PDB entry 7FJU | X-ray diffraction, 1.63 A resolution | chains A and B

== Chain A ==
Protein: Pre-mRNA-splicing factor 8
Organism: Saccharomyces cerevisiae S288C
Reference sequence: P33334 (PRP8_YEAST); residues 1836-2090 here = UniProt positions 1836-2090
Chain sequence (258 residues; each row starts with the number of its first residue):
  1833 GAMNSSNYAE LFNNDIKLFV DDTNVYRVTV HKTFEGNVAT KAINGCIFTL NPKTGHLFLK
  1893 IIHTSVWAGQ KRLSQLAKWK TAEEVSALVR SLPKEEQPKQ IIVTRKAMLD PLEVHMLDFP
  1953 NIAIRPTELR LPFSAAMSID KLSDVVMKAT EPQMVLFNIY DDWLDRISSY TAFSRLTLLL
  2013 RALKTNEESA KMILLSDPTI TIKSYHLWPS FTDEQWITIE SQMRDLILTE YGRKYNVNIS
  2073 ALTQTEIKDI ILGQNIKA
Disordered / not traced: 2070-2090
Sequence notes: expression tag (1833-1835)
Small-molecule neighbours: (3S)-3-amino-4-(2-fluorophenyl)butanoic acid (W1N): His1888, Leu1889, Phe1890, Leu1988, Phe1989, Asn1990
UniProt features mapped onto this chain:
  - mutagenesis: Asp1853 (D1853A: Alters protein folding. Severely impaired growth. Strongly reduced growth at 35 degrees Celsius; when associated with A-1854; D1853N: Reduced growth at 30 degrees Celsius ...), Asp1854 (D1854A: Reduced growth at 30 degrees Celsius. Strongly reduced growth at 16 degrees Celsius. Strongly reduced growth at 35 degrees Celsius; when associated with A-1853 ...), Thr1855 (T1855A: Reduced growth at 30 degrees Celsius. Strongly reduced growth at 16 degrees Celsius), Thr1936 (T1936A: Reduced growth at 30 degrees Celsius. Strongly reduced growth at 16 degrees Celsius), Arg1937 (R1937K: Severely impaired growth. Reduced growth at 30 degrees Celsius. Strongly reduced growth at 16 degrees Celsius)

== Chain B ==
Protein: A1 cistron-splicing factor AAR2
Organism: Saccharomyces cerevisiae S288C
Reference sequence: P32357 (AAR2_YEAST); aligned to UniProt positions 1-317 over residues 1-317
Chain sequence (308 residues; row label = number of the first residue in the row; note: 13 numbers in that range are skipped by the numbering (no residue carries them; nothing is unmodelled there); numbers below 1 keep their minus sign (Gly-3 is residue -3)):
    -3 GAMAMNTVPF TSAPIEVTIG IDQYSFNVKE NQPFHGIKDI PIGHVHVIHF QHADNSSMRY
    57 GYWFDCRMGN FYIQYDPKDG LYKMMEERDG AKFENIVHNF KERQMMVSYP KIDEDDTWYN
   117 LTEFVQMDKI RKIVRKDENQ FSYVDSSMTT VQENEL
   166 SSSSSDPAHS LNYTVINFKS REAIRPGHEM EDFLDKSYYL NTVMLQGIFK NSSNYFGELQ
   226 FAFLNAMFFG NYGSSLQWHA MIELICSSAT VPKHMLDKLD EILYYQIKTL PEQYSDILLN
   286 ERVWNICLYS SFQKNSLHNT EKIMENKYPE LL
Disordered / not traced: -3 to 0, 166-169
Sequence notes: expression tag (-3 to 0); conflict Ser166 (Leu153 in P32357), Ser167 (Lys154 in P32357), Ser170 (Asp in P32357)
Small-molecule neighbours: (3S)-3-amino-4-(2-fluorophenyl)butanoic acid (W1N): Pro5, Thr7, Tyr68, Gln70, Glu83, Phe89, Ile92, Phe96
UniProt features mapped onto this chain:
  - region: Leu261 to Ile282 (Leucine-zipper)
  - modified residue: Ser253 (Phosphoserine), Thr274 (Phosphothreonine)

== How chain A and chain B interact ==
Residue-residue contacts - 17 pairs, chain A then chain B:
  Gln1907(A) - Met195(B)
  Gln1907(A) - Leu199(B)
  Leu1908(A) - Met195(B)  hydrophobic
  Trp1911(A) - Glu194(B)
  Trp1911(A) - Met195(B)
  Trp1911(A) - Phe198(B)  hydrophobic
  Asp1942(A) - Lys184(B)  salt bridge
  Asp1942(A) - Phe198(B)
  Glu1945(A) - Lys184(B)  salt bridge
  Val1946(A) - Ile189(B)  hydrophobic
  Val1946(A) - Glu194(B)
  Val1946(A) - Phe198(B)  hydrophobic
  His1947(A) - Glu194(B)
  Leu1949(A) - Lys184(B)
  Leu1949(A) - Ser185(B)
  Leu1949(A) - Arg186(B)
  Asp1950(A) - Arg186(B)  salt bridge

== Summary ==
The interface between chain A and chain B involves 9 residues on one side and 8 on the other, with 3 salt
bridges. Polar contacts include Asp1942(A)-Lys184(B), Glu1945(A)-Lys184(B) and Asp1950(A)-Arg186(B). Ligands
of chain A: (3S)-3-amino-4-(2-fluorophenyl)butanoic acid. Bound to chain B:
(3S)-3-amino-4-(2-fluorophenyl)butanoic acid.
Here chain A is Pre-mRNA-splicing factor 8 and chain B is A1 cistron-splicing factor AAR2, both from
Saccharomyces cerevisiae S288C. Entry 7FJU (PanDDA analysis group deposition -- Aar2/RNaseH in complex with
fragment P03H10 from the F2X-Universal Library) was determined by X-ray diffraction together with 5ST0, 5ST1,
5ST2, 5ST3, 5ST4, 5ST5 and 248 further entries from the same study.
